Entry 7KAM (electron microscopy, 3.80 A resolution); this record covers chains A and E of the 7 polymer chains in the assembly.

== Chain A ==
Name: Protein transport channel Sec61 complex, alpha subunit (Sec61)
From: Thermomyces lanuginosus
Sequence (480 residues; each row starts with the number of its first residue):
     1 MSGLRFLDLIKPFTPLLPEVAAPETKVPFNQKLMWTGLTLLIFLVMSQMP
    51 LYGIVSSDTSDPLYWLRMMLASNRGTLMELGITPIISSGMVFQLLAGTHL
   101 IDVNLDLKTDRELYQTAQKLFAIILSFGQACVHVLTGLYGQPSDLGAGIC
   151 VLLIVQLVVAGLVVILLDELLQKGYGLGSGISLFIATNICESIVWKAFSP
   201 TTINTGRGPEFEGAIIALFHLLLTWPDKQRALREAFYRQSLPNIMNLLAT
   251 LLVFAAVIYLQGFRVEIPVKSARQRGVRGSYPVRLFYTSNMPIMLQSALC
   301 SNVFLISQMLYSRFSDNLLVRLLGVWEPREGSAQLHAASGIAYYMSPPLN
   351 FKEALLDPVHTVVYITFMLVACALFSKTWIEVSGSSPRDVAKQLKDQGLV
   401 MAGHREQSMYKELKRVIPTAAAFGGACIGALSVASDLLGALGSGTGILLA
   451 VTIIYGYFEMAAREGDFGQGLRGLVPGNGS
Unresolved in the structure: 1-8, 329-334, 467-480

== Chain E ==
Name: Protein transport protein Sec66/Sec71
From: Thermomyces lanuginosus
Sequence (243 residues; row label = number of the first residue in the row):
     1 MDWLTLVVPFAYLGVLIGCLATFSSLYRRRKAAKAASLEPWFPPHLQRDI
    51 YHSLLHLDQQQQNEKKTRVPETVLKAALLRRAAEDIKRVMAIREQKQALA
   101 LLLQRGSVGDELWQRFLRAEKEMEDEVRDVVAEANSYAPNWGQVIFQSAR
   151 EMDANATYRARMEEYQATVAEERAWWDKKRASIQEGFMKELDAEKERPAT
   201 AASTATNTTSTTSDDDAVLVEAEKEGTSSPAPGKKKKKGKKGS
Unresolved in the structure: 1-2, 62-67, 181-243

== How chain A and chain E interact ==
Contacting residue pairs (5; chain A residue first):
  Gly148(A) - Thr5(E)
  Gly148(A) - Pro9(E)
  Val151(A) - Pro9(E)  hydrophobic
  Leu152(A) - Pro9(E)  hydrophobic
  Leu152(A) - Tyr12(E)  hydrophobic
Interface residues without a listed pair, chain A (6 interface residues in all): Thr25, Ala147, Val155
Interface residues without a listed pair, chain E (6 interface residues in all): Leu6, Leu13, Asp110

== Overview ==
The chain A/chain E interface involves 6 residues from each chain.
Here chain A is Protein transport channel Sec61 complex, alpha subunit (Sec61) and chain E is Protein
transport protein Sec66/Sec71, both from Thermomyces lanuginosus. Entry 7KAM (Cryo-EM structure of the Sec
complex from T. lanuginosus, wild-type, class with Sec62, plug-closed conformation) was determined by electron
microscopy together with 7KAH, 7KAI, 7KAJ, 7KAK, 7KAL, 7KAN and 8 further entries from the same study.
